PDB entry 8E79 | electron microscopy, 3.71 A resolution | chains D and P of the 9 polymer chains in the assembly

# Chain D
Molecule: DNA-directed RNA polymerase subunit beta'
Source organism: Mycobacterium tuberculosis
Notes: EC 2.7.7.6
Reference sequence: A0A045J9E2 (A0A045J9E2_MYCTX); numbering as in UniProt (aligned over 1-1316)
Chain sequence (1318 residues; row label = number of the first residue in the row; numbers below 1 keep their minus sign (Gly-1 is residue -1)):
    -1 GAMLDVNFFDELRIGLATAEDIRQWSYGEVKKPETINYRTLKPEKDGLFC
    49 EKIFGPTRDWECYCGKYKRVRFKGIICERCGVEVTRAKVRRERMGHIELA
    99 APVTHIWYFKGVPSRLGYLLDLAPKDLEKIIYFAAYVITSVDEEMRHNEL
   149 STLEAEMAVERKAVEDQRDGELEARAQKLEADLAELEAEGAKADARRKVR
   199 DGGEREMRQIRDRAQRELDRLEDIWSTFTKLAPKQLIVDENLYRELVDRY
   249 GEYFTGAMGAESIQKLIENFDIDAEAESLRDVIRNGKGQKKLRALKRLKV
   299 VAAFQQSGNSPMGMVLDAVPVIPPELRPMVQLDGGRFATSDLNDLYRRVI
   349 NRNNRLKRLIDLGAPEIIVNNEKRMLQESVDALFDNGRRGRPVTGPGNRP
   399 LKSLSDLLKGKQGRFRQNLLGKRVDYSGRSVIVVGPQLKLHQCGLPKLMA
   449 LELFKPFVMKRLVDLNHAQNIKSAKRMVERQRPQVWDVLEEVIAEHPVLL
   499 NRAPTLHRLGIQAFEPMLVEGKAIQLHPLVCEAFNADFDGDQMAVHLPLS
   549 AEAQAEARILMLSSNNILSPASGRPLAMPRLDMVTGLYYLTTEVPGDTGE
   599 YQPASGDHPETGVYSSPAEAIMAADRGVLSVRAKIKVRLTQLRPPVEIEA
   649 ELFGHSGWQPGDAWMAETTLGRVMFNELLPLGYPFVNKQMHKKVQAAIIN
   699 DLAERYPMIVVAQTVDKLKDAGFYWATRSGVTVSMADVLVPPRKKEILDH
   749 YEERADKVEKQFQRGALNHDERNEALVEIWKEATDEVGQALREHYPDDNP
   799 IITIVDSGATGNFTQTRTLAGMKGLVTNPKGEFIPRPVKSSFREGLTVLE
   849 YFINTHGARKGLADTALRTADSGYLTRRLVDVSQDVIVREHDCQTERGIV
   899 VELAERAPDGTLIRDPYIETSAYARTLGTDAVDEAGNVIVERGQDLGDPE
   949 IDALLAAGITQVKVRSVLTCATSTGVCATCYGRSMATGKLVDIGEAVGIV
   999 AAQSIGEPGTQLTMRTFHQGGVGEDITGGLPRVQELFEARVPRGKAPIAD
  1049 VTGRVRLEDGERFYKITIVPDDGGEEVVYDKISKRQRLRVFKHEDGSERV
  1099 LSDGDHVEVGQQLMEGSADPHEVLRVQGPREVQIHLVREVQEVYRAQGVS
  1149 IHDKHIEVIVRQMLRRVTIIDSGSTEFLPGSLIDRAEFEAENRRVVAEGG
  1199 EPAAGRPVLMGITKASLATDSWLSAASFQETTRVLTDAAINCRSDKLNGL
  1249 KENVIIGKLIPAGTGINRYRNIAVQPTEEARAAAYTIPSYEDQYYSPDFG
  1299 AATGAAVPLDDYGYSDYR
Unresolved in the structure: 1014-1022, 1091-1096, 1283-1316
Differences from the reference sequence: expression tag (-1 to 0)
Bound ions: Zn2+ site 1: Cys60, Cys62, Cys78; Mg2+: Asp535, Asp537, Asp539 (shared with 1 residue of chain R); Zn2+ site 2: Cys891, Cys978

# Chain P
Molecule: 54-nt DNA strand
Sequence (54 nucleotides; row label = number of the first residue in the row):
   101 CCGGCATGAGAGGATAAAATACTATATCCTGGTTAAAGGGTTTTCTTTCT
   151 GACG
Unresolved in the structure: 101-109, 147-154

# How chain D and chain P interact
Contacting residue pairs - 11 pairs, chain D then chain P:
  Val110(D) with DC122(P), sugar contact
  Leu330(D) with DT134(P), base contact
  Arg334(D) with DT134(P), base contact
  Arg386(D) with DC122(P), phosphate contact
  Lys409(D) with DA126(P), salt bridge to the phosphate
  Arg414(D) with DT125(P), salt bridge to the phosphate
  Arg421(D) with DC129(P), salt bridge to the phosphate
  Ala868(D) with DA126(P), base contact
  Gln1227(D) with DA124(P), sugar contact
  Glu1228(D) with DT123(P), sugar contact; DA124(P), phosphate contact
Also at the interface, not in a pair above, chain D (17 interface residues in all): Gln287, Arg427, Ala501, Pro502, Thr867, Tyr872, Arg875
Also at the interface, not in a pair above, chain P (9 interface residues in all): DT115, DT127

# Overview
17 residues of chain D and 9 residues of chain P are in contact, with 3 salt bridges. Among the polar pairs
are Lys409(D)-DA126(P), Arg414(D)-DT125(P) and Arg421(D)-DC129(P). Cys60(D), Cys62(D) and Cys78(D) form the
Zn2+ site 1. Asp535(D), Asp537(D) and Asp539(D) coordinate Mg2+.
Here chain D is DNA-directed RNA polymerase subunit beta' (Mycobacterium tuberculosis) and chain P is a 54-nt
DNA strand. Entry 8E79 (Mycobacterium tuberculosis RNAP paused elongation complex with Escherichia coli NusG
transcription factor) was determined by electron microscopy, deposited together with 8E74, 8E82, 8E8M and
8E95.
